8BEF - chains M and N of the 22 polymer chains in the assembly; structure by electron microscopy, 2.13 A resolution.

# Chain M
Molecule: NADH-ubiquinone oxidoreductase chain 4
Organism: Arabidopsis thaliana
Notes: EC 7.1.1.2
UniProt: P93313 (NU4M_ARATH); residue numbers follow UniProt; this construct covers 1-495
Amino-acid sequence (495 residues; row label = number of the first residue in the row):
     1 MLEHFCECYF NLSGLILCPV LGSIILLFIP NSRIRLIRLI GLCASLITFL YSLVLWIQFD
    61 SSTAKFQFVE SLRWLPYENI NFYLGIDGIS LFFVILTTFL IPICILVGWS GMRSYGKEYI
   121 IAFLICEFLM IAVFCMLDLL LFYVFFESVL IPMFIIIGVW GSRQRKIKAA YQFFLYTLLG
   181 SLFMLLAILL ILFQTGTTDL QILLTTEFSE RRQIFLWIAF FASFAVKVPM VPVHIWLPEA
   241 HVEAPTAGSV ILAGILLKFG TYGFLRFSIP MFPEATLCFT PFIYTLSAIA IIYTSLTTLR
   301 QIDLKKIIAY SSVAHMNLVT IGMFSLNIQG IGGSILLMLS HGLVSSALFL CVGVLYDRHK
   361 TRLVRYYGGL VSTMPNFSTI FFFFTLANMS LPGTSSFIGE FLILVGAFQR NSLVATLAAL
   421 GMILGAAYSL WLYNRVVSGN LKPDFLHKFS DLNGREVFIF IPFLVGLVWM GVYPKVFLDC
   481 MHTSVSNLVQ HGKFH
Disordered / not traced: 1, 271-495
Differences from the reference sequence: variant Phe146 (Pro in P93313), Leu326 (Pro in P93313), Phe383 (Ser in P93313)
Residues lining bound ligands:
  - phosphatidylcholine (PC7; (7S)-4-hydroxy-N,N,N-trimethyl-9-oxo-7-[(palmitoyloxy)methyl]-3,5,8-trioxa-4-phosphahexacosan-1-aminium 4-oxide): Leu27, Phe28, Asn31, Lys117, Glu118, Ile121, Ala122, Ile125, Phe128, Leu129, Ser148, Ile151, Pro152, Ile155
  - phosphatidylglycerol (PGT; (1S)-2-{[{[(2R)-2,3-dihydroxypropyl]oxy}(hydroxy)phosphoryl]oxy}-1-[(palmitoyloxy)methyl]ethyl stearate): Phe183, Leu186, Leu190, Arg212, Phe215, Ile218, Ala219, Ala222
  - phosphatidylethanolamine (PTY), molecule 1: Lys168, Tyr171, Gln172, Leu175, Tyr176, Leu179, Phe183, Val233
  - phosphatidylethanolamine (PTY), molecule 2: Ile214, Phe215, Ile218, Phe221, Ala222
  - Q7G (2-{[(4-O-alpha-D-glucopyranosyl-alpha-D-glucopyranosyl)oxy]methyl}-4-{[(3beta,9beta,14beta,17beta,25R)-spirost-5-en-3-yl]oxy}butyl 4-O-alpha-D-glucopyranosyl-alpha-D-glucopyranoside): Leu72, Arg73, Trp74, Phe82, Leu140, Leu141, Val144, Phe145

# Chain N
Molecule: NADH-ubiquinone oxidoreductase chain 2
Organism: Arabidopsis thaliana
Notes: EC 7.1.1.2
UniProt: O05000 (NU2M_ARATH); numbering as in UniProt (aligned over 1-499)
Amino-acid sequence (499 residues; numbered 1 to 499; the number before each row is that of its first residue):
     1 MKAEFVRILP HMFNLFLAVF PEIFIINATF ILLIHGVVFS TSKKYDYPPL ASNVGWLGLL
    61 SVLITLLLLA AGAPLLTIAH LFWNNLFRRD NFTYFCQIFL LLSTAGTISM CFDFFDQERF
   121 DAFEFIVLIL LSTCGMLFMI SAYDLIAMYL AIELQSLCFY VIAASKRKSE FSTEAGLKYL
   181 ILGAFSSGIL LFGCSMIYGS TGATHFDQLA KILTGYEITG ARSSGIFMGI LFIAVGFLFK
   241 ITAVPFHMWA PDIYEGSPTP VTAFLSIAPK ISIFANILRV FIYGSYGATL QQIFFFCSIA
   301 SMILGALAAM AQTKVKRLLA YSSIGHVGYI CIGFSCGTIE GIQSLLIGIF IYALMTMDAF
   361 AIVLALRQTR VKYIADLGAL AKTNPILAIT FSITMFSYAG IPPLAGFCSK FYLFFAALGC
   421 GAYFLALVGV VTSVIGCFYY IRLVKRMFFD TPRTWILYEP MDRNKSLLLA MTSFFITLFL
   481 LYPSPLFSVT HQMALSLYL
Disordered / not traced: 1-11
Disulfides: Cys336-Cys420
Residues lining bound ligands:
  - 1,2-diacyl-glycerol-3-sn-phosphate (3PH), molecule 1: Phe13, Phe16, Phe20, Ile23, Ile26, Asn27, Phe30
  - 1,2-diacyl-glycerol-3-sn-phosphate (3PH), molecule 2: Asn27, Phe30, Ile31, Ile34, His35, Phe39, Tyr45
  - phosphatidylcholine (PC7; (7S)-4-hydroxy-N,N,N-trimethyl-9-oxo-7-[(palmitoyloxy)methyl]-3,5,8-trioxa-4-phosphahexacosan-1-aminium 4-oxide), molecule 1: Leu63, Leu66, Leu67, Ala70, Ala71, Leu102, Leu354, Leu468, Met471, Thr472, Phe475
  - phosphatidylcholine (PC7), molecule 2: Asn384, Pro385, Ile386, Ile389, Pro403, Phe474
  - phosphatidylglycerol (PGT; (1S)-2-{[{[(2R)-2,3-dihydroxypropyl]oxy}(hydroxy)phosphoryl]oxy}-1-[(palmitoyloxy)methyl]ethyl stearate), molecule 1: Met12, Phe16, Val19, Ile23, Ile26, Phe138
  - phosphatidylglycerol (PGT), molecule 2: Leu418, Tyr423, Ala426, Leu427, Val430
  - phosphatidylethanolamine (PTY), molecule 1: Trp56, Leu102, Ser103, Ala105, Gly106, Ser109, Leu354, Met357, Arg463, Asn464, Leu467, Leu468, Met471, Phe474, Phe475
  - phosphatidylethanolamine (PTY), molecule 2: Ala70, Ala73, Asn91, Tyr94, Phe95, Cys96, Ile98, Phe99, Leu102, Ile271, Phe274, Ala275, Leu346, Ile349, Phe350, Leu354, Leu486, Val489, Thr490, Met493
  - phosphatidylethanolamine (PTY), molecule 3: Phe295, Phe296, Ile299, Ala300, Ile303, Leu304, Cys420, Gly421, Ala422, Phe424
  - phosphatidylethanolamine (PTY), molecule 4: Met310, Leu427, Val431, Val434, Ile435, Phe438, Arg442, Lys445
  - phosphatidylethanolamine (PTY), molecule 5: Phe350, Phe474, Phe475, Leu478, Phe479, Leu481, Tyr482, Pro485, Leu486, Val489
  - Q7G (2-{[(4-O-alpha-D-glucopyranosyl-alpha-D-glucopyranosyl)oxy]methyl}-4-{[(3beta,9beta,14beta,17beta,25R)-spirost-5-en-3-yl]oxy}butyl 4-O-alpha-D-glucopyranosyl-alpha-D-glucopyranoside): Pro403, Phe407, Cys408, Phe411, Tyr412, Leu480, Leu481, Phe487
  - UQ5 (2,3-dimethoxy-5-methyl-6-(3,11,15,19-tetramethyl-eicosa-2,6,10,14,18-pentaenyl)-[1,4]benzoquinone): Val244, Pro245, His247, Met248, Phe296, Cys297, Ala300, Leu304

# Chain M / chain N interface
Pairs across the interface (45):
  Trp74(M) - Leu480(N)  hydrogen bond (side chain-backbone)
  Trp74(M) - Pro483(N)  hydrophobic
  Tyr143(M) - Phe407(N)  hydrophobic
  Tyr143(M) - Lys410(N)
  Val144(M) - Pro402(N)
  Val144(M) - Phe407(N)  hydrophobic
  Glu147(M) - Ile401(N)
  Glu147(M) - Pro402(N)
  Ser148(M) - Pro402(N)
  Ile151(M) - Phe396(N)  hydrophobic
  Ile151(M) - Ile401(N)  hydrophobic
  Phe154(M) - Ile441(N)  hydrophobic
  Phe154(M) - Phe449(N)
  Ile155(M) - Val444(N)  hydrophobic
  Gly158(M) - Phe449(N)
  Val159(M) - Phe448(N)
  Val159(M) - Phe449(N)
  Lys166(M) - Phe449(N)
  Ile167(M) - Lys445(N)
  Ile167(M) - Phe449(N)  hydrophobic
  Tyr171(M) - Ile441(N)  hydrophobic
  Tyr171(M) - Arg442(N)
  Tyr171(M) - Lys445(N)
  Phe174(M) - Phe396(N)  hydrophobic
  Phe174(M) - Ile401(N)  hydrophobic
  Phe174(M) - Cys437(N)  hydrophobic
  Leu175(M) - Val434(N)
  Leu178(M) - Cys437(N)  hydrophobic
  Leu179(M) - Val430(N)  hydrophobic
  Leu179(M) - Val434(N)  hydrophobic
  Leu182(M) - Lys410(N)
  Leu182(M) - Phe414(N)  hydrophobic
  Leu182(M) - Val430(N)
  Leu182(M) - Val434(N)  hydrophobic
  Leu185(M) - Phe414(N)  hydrophobic
  Leu186(M) - Phe414(N)  hydrophobic
  Leu186(M) - Val430(N)  hydrophobic
  Leu189(M) - Phe411(N)  hydrophobic
  Leu189(M) - Phe414(N)  hydrophobic
  Leu189(M) - Phe415(N)  hydrophobic
  Leu190(M) - Leu418(N)  hydrophobic
  Leu192(M) - Phe415(N)  hydrophobic
  Phe193(M) - Phe415(N)
  Phe193(M) - Leu418(N)
  Phe193(M) - Gly419(N)
Also at the interface, not in a pair above, chain M (29 interface residues in all): Leu75, Pro76, Leu140, Ala170, Phe183
Also at the interface, not in a pair above, chain N (30 interface residues in all): Pro403, Leu404, Ala426, Ser433, Phe438, Asp450, Leu481, Ser484, Phe487

# Overview
Chain M and chain N form an interface of 29 and 30 residues respectively, with 1 hydrogen bond. The
hydrogen-bonded pair is Trp74(M)-Leu480(N). One phosphatidylglycerol molecule, one phosphatidylethanolamine
molecule and one compound Q7G molecule are bound between chain M and chain N.
Chain M is NADH-ubiquinone oxidoreductase chain 4 and chain N is NADH-ubiquinone oxidoreductase chain 2, both
from Arabidopsis thaliana; the structure, Cryo-EM structure of the Arabidopsis thaliana I+III2 supercomplex
(CI membrane core), was determined by electron microscopy, deposited together with 8BED, 8BEE, 8BEH, 8BEL,
8BEP, 8BPX, 8BQ5 and 8BQ6.
